PDB entry 4M33 | X-ray diffraction, 2.22 A resolution | chains B and C of the 4 polymer chains in the assembly

Chain B (and C):
Molecule: Putative starvation-induced DNA protecting protein/Ferritin and Dps
Source organism: Mycobacterium smegmatis
Notes: chain C of this document is another copy of the same molecule, construct and numbering; everything in this record applies to it too
Reference sequence: A0QXB7 (A0QXB7_MYCS2); numbering as in UniProt (aligned over 1-161)
Sequence (168 residues; row label = number of the first residue in the row; numbers below 1 keep their minus sign (Met-6 is residue -6)):
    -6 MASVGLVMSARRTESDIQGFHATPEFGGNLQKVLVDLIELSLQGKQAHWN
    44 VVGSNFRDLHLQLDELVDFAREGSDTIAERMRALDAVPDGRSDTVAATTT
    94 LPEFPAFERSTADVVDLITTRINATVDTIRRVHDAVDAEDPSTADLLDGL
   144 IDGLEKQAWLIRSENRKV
Disordered / not traced: -6 to 1
Differences from the reference sequence: expression tag (-6 to 0); engineered mutation Asp141 (His in A0QXB7)
Ion coordination: Fe2+ site 1: His41 (shared with 1 residue of chain A); Mg2+: Asn48, Asp51 (shared with Asn48(C), Asp51(C) of chain C); Fe2+ site 2 near Asp68 (its only coordinating residue here)
What the authors report for this chain:
  - mutagenesis - H141D: decreased catalytic activity
  - mutagenesis - H141D: decreased binding to iron
  - contacts within the chain: His126-Asp141

Interface between chain B and chain C:
Residue-residue contacts - 22 pairs, chain B then chain C:
  Trp42(B) - Trp152(C)
  Val45(B) - Ser156(C)
  Val45(B) - Arg159(C)
  Gly46(B) - Ser156(C)  hydrogen bond (backbone-backbone)
  Gly46(B) - Glu157(C)
  Gly46(B) - Arg159(C)
  Ser47(B) - Glu157(C)  hydrogen bond (backbone-backbone)
  Asn48(B) - Asn48(C)  hydrogen bond
  Asn48(B) - Asp51(C)
  Asn48(B) - Glu157(C)  hydrogen bond (backbone-side chain)
  Phe49(B) - Leu153(C)
  Phe49(B) - Ser156(C)
  Phe49(B) - Glu157(C)
  Arg50(B) - Asp51(C)  salt bridge
  Arg50(B) - Leu54(C)
  Arg50(B) - Gln55(C)  hydrogen bond
  Arg50(B) - Glu58(C)  salt bridge
  Asp51(B) - Asp51(C)  hydrogen bond (backbone-side chain)
  His53(B) - Trp152(C)
  His53(B) - Leu153(C)
  Glu101(B) - Arg159(C)  salt bridge
  Glu101(B) - Val161(C)
Other interface residues (no listed pair), chain B (12 interface residues in all): Arg102, Ser103

Overview:
Chain B and chain C form an interface of 12 and 11 residues respectively; the contacts include 6 hydrogen
bonds and 3 salt bridges. Polar contacts include Arg50(B)-Asp51(C), Arg50(B)-Glu58(C) and Glu101(B)-Arg159(C).
Asn48(B) and Asp51(B) form the Mg2+ site. From the paper: H141D of chain B reduces catalytic activity;
contacts within the chain involving His126(B) and Asp141(B).
Both chains are Putative starvation-induced DNA protecting protein/Ferritin and Dps (Mycobacterium smegmatis).
Entry 4M33 (Crystal structure of gated-pore mutant H141D of second DNA-Binding protein under starvation from
Mycobacterium smegmatis) was determined by X-ray diffraction (same publication as 4M32, 4M34 and 4M35).
